4WZB - chains B and E of the 8 polymer chains in the assembly; structure by X-ray diffraction, 2.30 A resolution.

Chain B:
Name: Nitrogenase molybdenum-iron protein beta chain
Source organism: Azotobacter vinelandii
Notes: EC 1.18.6.1
UniProtKB: P07329 (NIFK_AZOVI); numbering as in UniProt (aligned over 2-523)
Amino-acid sequence (522 residues; each row starts with the number of its first residue):
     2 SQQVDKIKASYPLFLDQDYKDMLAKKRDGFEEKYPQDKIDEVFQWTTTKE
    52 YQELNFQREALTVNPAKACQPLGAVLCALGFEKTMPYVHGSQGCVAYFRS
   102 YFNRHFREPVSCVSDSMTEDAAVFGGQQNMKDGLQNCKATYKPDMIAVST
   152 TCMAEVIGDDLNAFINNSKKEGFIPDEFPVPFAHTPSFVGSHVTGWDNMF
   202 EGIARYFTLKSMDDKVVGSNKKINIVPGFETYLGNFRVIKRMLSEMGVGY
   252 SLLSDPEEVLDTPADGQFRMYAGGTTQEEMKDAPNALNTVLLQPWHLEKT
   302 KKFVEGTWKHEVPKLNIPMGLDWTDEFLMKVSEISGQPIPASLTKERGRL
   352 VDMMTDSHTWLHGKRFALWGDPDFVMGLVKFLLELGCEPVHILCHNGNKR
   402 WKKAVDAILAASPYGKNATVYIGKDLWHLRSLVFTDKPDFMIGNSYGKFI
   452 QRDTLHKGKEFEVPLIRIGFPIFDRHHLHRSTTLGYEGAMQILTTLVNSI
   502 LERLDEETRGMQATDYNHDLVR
Curated features (UniProtKB/Swiss-Prot):
  - binding site ([8Fe-7S] cluster): Cys-70, Cys-95, Cys-153, Ser-188
Ion coordination: fe(8)-S(7) cluster Fe: Cys-70, Cys-95 (shared with 3 residues of chain A); Fe2+ site 1: Arg-108, Glu-109 (shared with 2 residues of chain D); Fe2+ site 2: Asp-353, Asp-357 (shared with 2 residues of chain D)
Ligand contacts: fe(8)-S(7) cluster (CLF): Cys-70, Pro-72, Ser-92, Gly-94, Cys-95, Tyr-98, Phe-99, Thr-152, Cys-153, Ser-188

Chain E:
Name: Nitrogenase iron protein 1
Source organism: Azotobacter vinelandii
Notes: EC 1.18.6.1
UniProtKB: P00459 (NIFH1_AZOVI); residues 1-272 here correspond to UniProt positions 2-273 (UniProt number = residue number + 1)
Amino-acid sequence (272 residues; row label = number of the first residue in the row):
     1 AMRQCAIYGKGGIGKSTTTQNLVAALAEMGKKVMIVGCDPKADSTRLILH
    51 SKAQNTIMEMAAEAGTVEDLELEDVLKAGYGGVKCVESGGPEPGVGCAGR
   101 GVITAINFLEEEGAYEDDLDFVFYDVLGDVVCGGFAMPIRENKAQEIYIV
   151 CSGEMMAMYAANNISKGIVKYANSGSVRLGGLICNSRNTDREDELIIALA
   201 NKLGTQMIHFVPRDNVVQRAEIRRMTVIEYDPKAKQADEYRALARKVVDN
   251 KLLVIPNPITMDELEELLMEFG
Not modelled in the structure: 271-272
Curated features (UniProtKB/Swiss-Prot):
  - binding site (ATP): Gly-9 to Ser-16
  - binding site ([4Fe-4S] cluster): Cys-97, Cys-132
  - modified residue: Arg-100 (ADP-ribosylarginine)
Ion coordination: Mg2+: Ser-16 (together with AMP-PCP); 4Fe-4S cluster Fe: Cys-97, Cys-132 (shared with 2 residues of chain F)
Ligand contacts:
  - AMP-PCP (ACP; phosphomethylphosphonic acid adenylate ester), molecule 1: Lys-10, Gly-11, Gly-12, Ile-13, Gly-14, Lys-15, Ser-16, Thr-17, Asp-39, Lys-41, Gly-128, Asn-185, Val-211, Pro-212, Arg-213, Asp-214, Val-217, Gln-218, Glu-221, Gln-236, Tyr-240
  - AMP-PCP (ACP), molecule 2: Lys-10, Asp-129, Glu-154, Met-155, Met-156
  - 4Fe-4S cluster (SF4): Cys-97, Ala-98, Gly-99, Val-131, Cys-132, Phe-135

Interface between chain B and chain E:
Contacting residue pairs - 23 pairs, chain B then chain E:
  Glu-120(B) with Val-67(E); Arg-100(E), salt bridge; Thr-104(E), hydrogen bond
  Asp-121(B) with Ala-62(E); Gly-65(E)
  Ala-123(B) with Gly-96(E); Cys-97(E)
  Val-124(B) with Met-58(E), hydrophobic; Pro-91(E); Gly-96(E); Cys-97(E), hydrogen bond (backbone-backbone); Arg-100(E); Gly-101(E)
  Phe-125(B) with Met-58(E); Glu-59(E); Gly-90(E); Pro-91(E), hydrophobic; Val-95(E); Gly-96(E)
  Gly-126(B) with Gly-96(E)
  Ile-158(B) with Gly-96(E); Cys-97(E), hydrophobic
  Phe-165(B) with Val-95(E), hydrophobic

In short:
Chain B and chain E form an interface of 8 and 13 residues respectively, with 2 hydrogen bonds and 1 salt
bridge. Polar pairs include Glu-120(B)/Arg-100(E), Glu-120(B)/Thr-104(E) and Val-124(B)/Cys-97(E). Chain B
binds fe(8)-S(7) cluster. Ligands of chain E: AMP-PCP and 4Fe-4S cluster.
Chain B is Nitrogenase molybdenum-iron protein beta chain and chain E is Nitrogenase iron protein 1, both from
Azotobacter vinelandii; the structure, Crystal Structure of MgAMPPCP-bound Av2-Av1 complex, was determined by
X-ray diffraction (same publication as 2AFH and 2AFI).
